8A8W - chains C and D of the 7 polymer chains in the assembly; structure by electron microscopy, 4.29 A resolution (low resolution: residue-level contacts below are approximate; hydrogen-bond / salt-bridge calls are withheld).

[Chain C (and D)]
Molecule: ATP-dependent Clp protease ATP-binding subunit ClpC1
Organism: Mycobacterium tuberculosis
Notes: EC 3.4.-.-; chain D of this document is another copy of the same molecule, construct and numbering; everything in this record applies to it too
UniProt: P9WPC9 (CLPC1_MYCTU); residue numbers follow UniProt; this construct covers 1-848
Amino-acid sequence (856 residues; row label = number of the first residue in the row):
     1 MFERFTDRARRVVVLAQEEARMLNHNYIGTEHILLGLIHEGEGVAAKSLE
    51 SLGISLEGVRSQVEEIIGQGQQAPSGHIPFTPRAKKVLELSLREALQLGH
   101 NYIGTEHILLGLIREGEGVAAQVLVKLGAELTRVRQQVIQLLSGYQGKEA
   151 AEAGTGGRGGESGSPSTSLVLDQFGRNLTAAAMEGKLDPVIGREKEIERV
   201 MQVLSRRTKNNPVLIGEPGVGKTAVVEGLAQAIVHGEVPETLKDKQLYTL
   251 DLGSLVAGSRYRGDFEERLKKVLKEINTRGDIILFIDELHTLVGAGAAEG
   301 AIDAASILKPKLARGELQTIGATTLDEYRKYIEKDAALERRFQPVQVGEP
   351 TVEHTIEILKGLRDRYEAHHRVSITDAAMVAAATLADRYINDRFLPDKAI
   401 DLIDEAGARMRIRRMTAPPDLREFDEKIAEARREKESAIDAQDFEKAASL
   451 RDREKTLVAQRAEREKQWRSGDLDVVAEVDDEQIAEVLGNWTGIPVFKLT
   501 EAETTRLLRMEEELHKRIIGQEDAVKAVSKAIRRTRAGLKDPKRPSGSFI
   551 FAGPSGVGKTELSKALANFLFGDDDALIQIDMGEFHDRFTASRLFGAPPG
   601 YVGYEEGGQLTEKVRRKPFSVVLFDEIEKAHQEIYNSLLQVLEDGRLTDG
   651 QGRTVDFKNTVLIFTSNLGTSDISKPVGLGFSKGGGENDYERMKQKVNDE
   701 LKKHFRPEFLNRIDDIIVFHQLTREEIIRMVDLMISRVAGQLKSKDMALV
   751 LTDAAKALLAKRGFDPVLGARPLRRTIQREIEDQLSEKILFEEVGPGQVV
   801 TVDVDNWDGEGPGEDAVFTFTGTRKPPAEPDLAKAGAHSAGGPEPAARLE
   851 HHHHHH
Disordered / not traced: 1-167, 416-475, 671-690, 822-856 (chain D: 1-167, 416-474, 671-688, 822-856)
Sequence notes: expression tag (849-856)
Small-molecule neighbours:
  - ADP (adenosine-5'-diphosphate), molecule 1: Asp-188, Pro-189, Val-190, Ile-191, Arg-193, Pro-218, Gly-219, Val-220, Gly-221, Lys-222, Thr-223, Ala-224, Asp-287, Ile-358, Leu-362, Pro-396, Asp-397, Ile-400
  - ADP, molecule 2: Arg-314, Arg-340, Arg-341
  - ADP, molecule 3: Arg-517, Ile-518, Ile-519, Pro-554, Ser-555, Gly-556, Val-557, Gly-558, Lys-559, Thr-560, Glu-561, Lys-564, Asp-625, Glu-626, Leu-722, Met-730, Leu-733, Ala-770, Arg-771
What the authors report for this chain:
  - mutagenesis - F444A: increased catalytic activity (ATPase activity)
  - mutagenesis - F444A: unchanged catalytic activity on FITC-casein
  - mutagenesis - F444A: unchanged catalytic activity on GFPssra

[Chain C / chain D interface]
Residue-residue contacts (146):
  Arg-199(C) with Glu-405(D); Asn-490(D); Trp-491(D)
  Met-201(C) with Ile-412(D)
  Gln-202(C) with Glu-405(D); Ala-408(D); Arg-409(D); Ile-412(D)
  Val-203(C) with Glu-405(D)
  Ser-205(C) with His-370(D); Ala-408(D); Ile-412(D)
  Arg-206(C) with His-370(D); Asp-401(D); Asp-404(D); Glu-405(D)
  Arg-207(C) with Tyr-366(D); His-369(D); His-370(D); Asp-404(D)
  Thr-208(C) with Tyr-366(D); Asp-404(D)
  Lys-209(C) with Arg-393(D); Asp-397(D); Asp-401(D)
  Glu-217(C) with Arg-616(D)
  Pro-239(C) with Met-415(D)
  Glu-240(C) with Met-415(D)
  Tyr-261(C) with Arg-260(D)
  Arg-262(C) with Val-256(D); Ser-259(D); Tyr-261(D); Phe-265(D)
  Gly-263(C) with Gly-258(D)
  Asp-264(C) with Arg-260(D)
  Glu-266(C) with Gly-253(D); Val-256(D); Ala-257(D)
  Glu-299(C) with His-290(D); Tyr-331(D)
  Gly-300(C) with His-290(D); Thr-291(D); Val-293(D); Tyr-331(D)
  Ala-301(C) with Thr-291(D)
  Ile-302(C) with Leu-252(D); Thr-291(D)
  Ser-306(C) with Glu-288(D)
  Arg-314(C) with Asp-188(D); Thr-223(D)
  Leu-325(C) with Arg-616(D)
  Arg-329(C) with Glu-606(D); Glu-612(D)
  Lys-330(C) with Glu-605(D)
  Glu-333(C) with Arg-615(D); Arg-653(D)
  Lys-334(C) with Arg-653(D)
  Glu-339(C) with Asp-392(D); Arg-393(D)
  Arg-340(C) with Pro-218(D); Gly-219(D); Arg-393(D); Asp-397(D)
  Phe-342(C) with Arg-393(D)
  Gln-343(C) with Arg-393(D); Asp-401(D); Glu-405(D)
  Pro-344(C) with Arg-393(D); Trp-491(D)
  Gln-346(C) with Arg-616(D)
  Arg-388(C) with Gln-741(D)
  Thr-504(C) with Leu-790(D)
  Leu-508(C) with Leu-790(D)
  Lys-530(C) with Asp-783(D)
  Arg-533(C) with Ser-786(D); Glu-787(D); Leu-790(D)
  Arg-534(C) with Gln-778(D); Arg-779(D); Glu-782(D); Asp-783(D); Ser-786(D)
  Ala-537(C) with Lys-745(D); Ser-786(D)
  Gly-538(C) with Gln-741(D); Lys-745(D)
  Leu-539(C) with Gln-741(D); Leu-742(D); Ser-786(D); Ile-789(D)
  Lys-540(C) with Gln-741(D)
  Asp-541(C) with Arg-737(D)
  Arg-544(C) with Met-734(D); Arg-737(D); Arg-774(D)
  Phe-595(C) with Glu-584(D); Arg-593(D)
  Pro-598(C) with Phe-589(D); Thr-590(D); Ser-592(D); Arg-593(D)
  Pro-599(C) with Ser-592(D); Arg-593(D); Ala-597(D)
  Gly-600(C) with Ala-597(D); Tyr-601(D); Val-602(D)
  Tyr-601(C) with Phe-589(D); Val-602(D)
  Tyr-604(C) with Glu-606(D); Gln-609(D)
  Glu-633(C) with His-586(D)
  Asn-636(C) with Gly-583(D); Glu-626(D); Lys-629(D)
  Ser-637(C) with Gly-583(D); Glu-584(D)
  Leu-639(C) with Glu-626(D); Lys-629(D)
  Gln-640(C) with Asp-581(D); Gly-583(D); Glu-584(D); Glu-626(D)
  Glu-643(C) with Arg-771(D); Arg-774(D)
  Asp-644(C) with Gln-579(D)
  Arg-646(C) with Gln-579(D)
  Thr-648(C) with Glu-584(D); Arg-593(D)
  Asp-649(C) with Arg-593(D)
  Gln-651(C) with Gln-609(D)
  Gly-652(C) with Gln-609(D)
  Glu-708(C) with Ser-555(D); Lys-629(D); Asn-667(D)
  Asn-711(C) with Ser-555(D); Leu-768(D); Gly-769(D); Arg-771(D); Pro-772(D); Arg-775(D)
  Arg-712(C) with Ser-555(D); Arg-771(D)
  Ile-713(C) with Arg-775(D)
  Asp-714(C) with Arg-775(D)
  Asp-715(C) with Arg-779(D)
Also at the interface, not in a pair above, chain C (78 interface residues in all): Glu-198, Glu-267, Ala-336, Arg-341, Arg-588, Gly-650, Arg-706, Leu-710
Also at the interface, not in a pair above, chain D (86 interface residues in all): Arg-262, Gly-294, Ala-295, Ala-297, Ile-400, Val-487, Gly-556, Lys-564, Gly-596, Leu-785, Glu-792

[In short]
78 residues of chain C and 86 residues of chain D are in contact. Ligands of chain C: 3 copies of ADP. From
the paper: F444A of chain C increases catalytic activity (ATPase activity); F444A of chain C leaves catalytic
activity on FITC-casein unchanged.
Chain C and chain D are both ATP-dependent Clp protease ATP-binding subunit ClpC1 (Mycobacterium
tuberculosis); the structure, Mycobacterium tuberculosis ClpC1 hexamer structure bound to the natural product
antibiotic Ecumycin (class 1), was determined by electron microscopy, deposited together with 8A8U and 8A8V.
